PDB entry 8SQ9 | electron microscopy, 2.90 A resolution | chains D and T of the 7 polymer chains in the assembly

== Chain D ==
Molecule: Non-structural protein 8
Organism: Severe acute respiratory syndrome coronavirus 2
UniProtKB: P0DTD1 (R1AB_SARS2); residues 1-198 here correspond to UniProt positions 3943-4140 (UniProt number = residue number + 3942)
Sequence (198 residues; numbered 1 to 198; the number before each row is that of its first residue):
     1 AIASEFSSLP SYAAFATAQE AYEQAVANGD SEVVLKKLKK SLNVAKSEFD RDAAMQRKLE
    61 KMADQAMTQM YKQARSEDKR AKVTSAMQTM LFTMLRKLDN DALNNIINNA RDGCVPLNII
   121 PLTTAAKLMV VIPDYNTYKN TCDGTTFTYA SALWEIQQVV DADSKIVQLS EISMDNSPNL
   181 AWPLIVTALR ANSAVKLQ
Disordered / not traced: 1-5, 192-198
Curated features (UniProtKB/Swiss-Prot):
  - site: Gln-198 (Cleavage)

== Chain T ==
Molecule: Template RNA
Sequence (55 nucleotides; numbered 83 to 137; the number before each row is that of its first residue):
    83 CUAUCCCCAU UUUGUUGUCA UGCUUCGCGU GGAGAAUGAC GUAGCAUGCU ACGCG
Disordered / not traced: 83-99, 135-137

== Chain D / chain T interface ==
Residue-residue contacts (7; chain D residue first):
  Lys-40(D) with C122(T), phosphate contact
  Asn-43(D) with G120(T), phosphate contact; A121(T), sugar contact
  Lys-61(D) with G111(T), phosphate contact; U112(T), salt bridge to the phosphate
  Gln-65(D) with C110(T), hydrogen bond to the phosphate; G111(T), phosphate contact
Also at the interface, not in a pair above, chain D (5 interface residues in all): Val-44
Also at the interface, not in a pair above, chain T (7 interface residues in all): G123

== Overview ==
Chain D and chain T form an interface of 5 and 7 residues respectively; the contacts include 1 hydrogen bond
and 1 salt bridge. Polar contacts include Gln-65(D)/C110(T) and Lys-61(D)/U112(T).
Here chain D is Non-structural protein 8 (Severe acute respiratory syndrome coronavirus 2) and chain T is
Template RNA. Entry 8SQ9 (SARS-CoV-2 replication-transcription complex bound to nsp9 and UMPCPP, as a
pre-catalytic NMPylation intermediate) was determined by electron microscopy, deposited together with 8SQJ and
8SQK.
